8EOF - chains C and D of the 9 polymer chains in the assembly; structure by electron microscopy, 3.30 A resolution.

Chain C:
Name: DNA-directed RNA polymerase subunit beta
Organism: Mycobacterium tuberculosis H37Rv
Notes: EC 2.7.7.6
UniProtKB: P9WGY9 (RPOB_MYCTU); residues 1-1178 here = UniProt positions 1-1178
Sequence (1178 residues; row label = number of the first residue in the row):
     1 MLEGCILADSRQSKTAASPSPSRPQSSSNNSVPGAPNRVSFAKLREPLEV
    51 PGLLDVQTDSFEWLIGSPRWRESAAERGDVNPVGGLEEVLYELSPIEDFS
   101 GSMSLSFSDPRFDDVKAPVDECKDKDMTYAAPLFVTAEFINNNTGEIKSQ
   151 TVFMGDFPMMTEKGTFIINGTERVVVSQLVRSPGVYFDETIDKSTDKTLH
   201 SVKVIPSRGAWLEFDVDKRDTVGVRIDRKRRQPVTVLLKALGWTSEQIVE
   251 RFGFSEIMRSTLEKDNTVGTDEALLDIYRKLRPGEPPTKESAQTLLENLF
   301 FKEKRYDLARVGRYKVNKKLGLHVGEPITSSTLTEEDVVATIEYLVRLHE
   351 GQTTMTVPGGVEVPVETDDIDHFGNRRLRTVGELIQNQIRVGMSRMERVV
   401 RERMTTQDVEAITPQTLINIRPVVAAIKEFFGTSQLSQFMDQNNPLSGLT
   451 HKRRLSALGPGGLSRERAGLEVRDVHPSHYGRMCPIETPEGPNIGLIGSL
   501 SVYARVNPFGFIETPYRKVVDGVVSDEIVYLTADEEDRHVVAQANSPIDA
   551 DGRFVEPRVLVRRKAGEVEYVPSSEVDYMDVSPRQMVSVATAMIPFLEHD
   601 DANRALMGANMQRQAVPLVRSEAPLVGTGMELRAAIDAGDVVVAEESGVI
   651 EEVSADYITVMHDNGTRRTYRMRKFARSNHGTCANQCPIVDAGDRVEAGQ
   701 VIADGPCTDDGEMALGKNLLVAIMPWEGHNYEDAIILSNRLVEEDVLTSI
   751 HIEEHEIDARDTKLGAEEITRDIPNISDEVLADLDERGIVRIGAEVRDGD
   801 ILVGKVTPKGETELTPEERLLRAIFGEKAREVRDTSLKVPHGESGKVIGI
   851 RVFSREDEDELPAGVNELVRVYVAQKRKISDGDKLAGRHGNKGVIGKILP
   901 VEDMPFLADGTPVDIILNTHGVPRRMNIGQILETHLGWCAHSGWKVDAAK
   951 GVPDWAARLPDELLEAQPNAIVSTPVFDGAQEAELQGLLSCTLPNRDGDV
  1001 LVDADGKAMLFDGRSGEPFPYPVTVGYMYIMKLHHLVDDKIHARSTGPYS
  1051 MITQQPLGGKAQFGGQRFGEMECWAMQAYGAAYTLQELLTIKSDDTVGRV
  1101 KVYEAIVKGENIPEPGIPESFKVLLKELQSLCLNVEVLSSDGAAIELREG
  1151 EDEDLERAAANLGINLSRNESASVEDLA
Disordered / not traced: 1-29, 812-828, 1152-1178
UniProt features mapped onto this chain:
  - natural variant: V423 (V423A: In strain: vr1), L436 (L436P: In strain: vr2), S437 (S437T: In strain: vr3), Q438 to D441 (sequence variant, change not given here; In strain: RJ49), Q438 (Q438L: In strain: vr4), F439 (F439V: In strain: RJ37), M440 to N443 (deletion: In strain: RJ55), D441 (D441V: In strain: vr3), L449 to K452 (sequence variant, change not given here; In strain: RJ48), H451 (H451D: In strain: vr5; H451L: In strain: SP28; H451N: In strain: vr6; H451P: In strain: vr8; H451Q: In strain: vr1; H451R: In strain: vr7), S456 (S456L: In strain: vr11 and RJ37; S456Q: In strain: vr9; S456W: In strain: vr10), L458 (L458P: In strain: vr12 and SP22)
  - mutagenesis: E138 (E138R: Weakens interaction with TRCF and CarD), I147 (I147A: Weakens interaction with TRCF and CarD), K148 (K148A: Does not affect association with TRCF, but weakens interaction with CarD), S149 (S149A: Does not affect association with TRCF, but weakens interaction with CarD)

Chain D:
Name: DNA-directed RNA polymerase subunit beta'
Organism: Mycobacterium tuberculosis H37Rv
Notes: EC 2.7.7.6
UniProtKB: P9WGY7 (RPOC_MYCTU); residues 1-1316 here = UniProt positions 1-1316
Sequence (1316 residues; numbered 1 to 1316; the number before each row is that of its first residue):
     1 MLDVNFFDELRIGLATAEDIRQWSYGEVKKPETINYRTLKPEKDGLFCEK
    51 IFGPTRDWECYCGKYKRVRFKGIICERCGVEVTRAKVRRERMGHIELAAP
   101 VTHIWYFKGVPSRLGYLLDLAPKDLEKIIYFAAYVITSVDEEMRHNELST
   151 LEAEMAVERKAVEDQRDGELEARAQKLEADLAELEAEGAKADARRKVRDG
   201 GEREMRQIRDRAQRELDRLEDIWSTFTKLAPKQLIVDENLYRELVDRYGE
   251 YFTGAMGAESIQKLIENFDIDAEAESLRDVIRNGKGQKKLRALKRLKVVA
   301 AFQQSGNSPMGMVLDAVPVIPPELRPMVQLDGGRFATSDLNDLYRRVINR
   351 NNRLKRLIDLGAPEIIVNNEKRMLQESVDALFDNGRRGRPVTGPGNRPLK
   401 SLSDLLKGKQGRFRQNLLGKRVDYSGRSVIVVGPQLKLHQCGLPKLMALE
   451 LFKPFVMKRLVDLNHAQNIKSAKRMVERQRPQVWDVLEEVIAEHPVLLNR
   501 APTLHRLGIQAFEPMLVEGKAIQLHPLVCEAFNADFDGDQMAVHLPLSAE
   551 AQAEARILMLSSNNILSPASGRPLAMPRLDMVTGLYYLTTEVPGDTGEYQ
   601 PASGDHPETGVYSSPAEAIMAADRGVLSVRAKIKVRLTQLRPPVEIEAEL
   651 FGHSGWQPGDAWMAETTLGRVMFNELLPLGYPFVNKQMHKKVQAAIINDL
   701 AERYPMIVVAQTVDKLKDAGFYWATRSGVTVSMADVLVPPRKKEILDHYE
   751 ERADKVEKQFQRGALNHDERNEALVEIWKEATDEVGQALREHYPDDNPII
   801 TIVDSGATGNFTQTRTLAGMKGLVTNPKGEFIPRPVKSSFREGLTVLEYF
   851 INTHGARKGLADTALRTADSGYLTRRLVDVSQDVIVREHDCQTERGIVVE
   901 LAERAPDGTLIRDPYIETSAYARTLGTDAVDEAGNVIVERGQDLGDPEID
   951 ALLAAGITQVKVRSVLTCATSTGVCATCYGRSMATGKLVDIGEAVGIVAA
  1001 QSIGEPGTQLTMRTFHQGGVGEDITGGLPRVQELFEARVPRGKAPIADVT
  1051 GRVRLEDGERFYKITIVPDDGGEEVVYDKISKRQRLRVFKHEDGSERVLS
  1101 DGDHVEVGQQLMEGSADPHEVLRVQGPREVQIHLVREVQEVYRAQGVSIH
  1151 DKHIEVIVRQMLRRVTIIDSGSTEFLPGSLIDRAEFEAENRRVVAEGGEP
  1201 AAGRPVLMGITKASLATDSWLSAASFQETTRVLTDAAINCRSDKLNGLKE
  1251 NVIIGKLIPAGTGINRYRNIAVQPTEEARAAAYTIPSYEDQYYSPDFGAA
  1301 TGAAVPLDDYGYSDYR
Disordered / not traced: 1, 1014-1024, 1283-1316
Ion coordination: Zn2+ site 1: C60, C62, C75, C78; Mg2+: D535, D537, D539 (shared with 1 residue of chain R); Zn2+ site 2: C891, C968, C975, C978
UniProt features mapped onto this chain:
  - binding site (Zn(2+)): C60, C62, C75, C78, C891, C968, C975, C978
  - binding site (Mg(2+)): D535, D537, D539

Interface between chain C and chain D:
Contacting residue pairs (240):
  L470(C) - L865(D)  hydrophobic
  R473(C) - R857(D)
  D474(C) - K858(D)
  V475(C) - P827(D)
  V475(C) - H854(D)  hydrogen bond (backbone-side chain)
  V475(C) - R857(D)
  H476(C) - F850(D)
  Y480(C) - V846(D)
  Y480(C) - F850(D)  hydrophobic
  P485(C) - R857(D)
  I486(C) - Y849(D)  hydrophobic
  G495(C) - R857(D)
  Q543(C) - T845(D)
  Q543(C) - V846(D)
  Q543(C) - L847(D)
  N545(C) - T845(D)
  N545(C) - V846(D)
  R562(C) - L847(D)
  Y570(C) - R834(D)
  P583(C) - V846(D)
  M586(C) - V846(D)
  M586(C) - F850(D)  hydrophobic
  L597(C) - Y849(D)
  E598(C) - F840(D)
  E598(C) - G843(D)
  E598(C) - L844(D)  hydrogen bond (backbone-backbone)
  H599(C) - F840(D)
  H599(C) - R841(D)
  H599(C) - E842(D)
  H599(C) - G843(D)
  D600(C) - F840(D)
  D600(C) - Y849(D)  hydrogen bond (backbone-side chain)
  D601(C) - F840(D)
  D601(C) - Y849(D)
  A602(C) - A856(D)  hydrophobic
  N603(C) - L860(D)
  A605(C) - Y849(D)
  I723(C) - T730(D)  hydrogen bond (backbone-side chain)
  P725(C) - D580(D)
  P725(C) - A724(D)
  P725(C) - T725(D)
  W726(C) - T725(D)
  E727(C) - T725(D)
  E727(C) - R726(D)  salt bridge
  G728(C) - P434(D)
  G728(C) - F721(D)
  H729(C) - V432(D)
  H729(C) - P434(D)
  Y731(C) - F536(D)
  Y731(C) - R578(D)
  Y731(C) - L579(D)  hydrophobic
  Y731(C) - D580(D)
  Y731(C) - F721(D)  hydrophobic
  E732(C) - D535(D)
  E732(C) - F536(D)  hydrogen bond (backbone-backbone)
  E732(C) - R578(D)  salt bridge
  E732(C) - L579(D)
  D733(C) - F536(D)
  R760(C) - G332(D)
  K884(C) - D537(D)
  K892(C) - D537(D)  salt bridge
  V894(C) - F536(D)  hydrogen bond (backbone-backbone)
  V894(C) - G538(D)
  I895(C) - V431(D)
  G896(C) - V431(D)
  N918(C) - D580(D)  hydrogen bond
  T919(C) - V729(D)
  T919(C) - V731(D)
  H920(C) - L579(D)
  H920(C) - T583(D)  hydrogen bond
  R924(C) - Q813(D)
  M926(C) - Q813(D)
  M926(C) - F840(D)  hydrophobic
  I931(C) - V731(D)
  I931(C) - S732(D)
  H935(C) - M733(D)
  F977(C) - T845(D)
  F977(C) - Y849(D)  hydrophobic
  E982(C) - M733(D)
  E982(C) - R841(D)
  Q986(C) - M733(D)
  K1007(C) - T730(D)
  K1007(C) - S732(D)  hydrogen bond
  K1007(C) - D735(D)  salt bridge
  D1012(C) - R726(D)  salt bridge
  P1020(C) - R726(D)
  Y1021(C) - Y587(D)
  Y1021(C) - S727(D)
  Y1021(C) - G728(D)
  T1024(C) - T730(D)  hydrogen bond
  T1024(C) - V731(D)  hydrogen bond (side chain-backbone)
  V1037(C) - K520(D)
  D1038(C) - K520(D)  salt bridge
  K1040(C) - R427(D)
  K1040(C) - V429(D)
  K1040(C) - Q540(D)
  I1041(C) - R427(D)
  I1041(C) - K520(D)
  H1042(C) - G426(D)
  H1042(C) - R427(D)  hydrogen bond (backbone-backbone)
  H1042(C) - M447(D)
  A1043(C) - S425(D)
  A1043(C) - M447(D)  hydrophobic
  A1043(C) - E450(D)
  A1043(C) - L451(D)  hydrophobic
  R1044(C) - D423(D)  salt bridge
  R1044(C) - Y424(D)  hydrogen bond (backbone-backbone)
  R1044(C) - S425(D)  hydrogen bond (backbone-backbone)
  R1044(C) - E450(D)
  S1045(C) - D423(D)
  S1045(C) - Y424(D)
  S1045(C) - E450(D)
  Y1049(C) - D423(D)  hydrogen bond
  M1051(C) - R89(D)  hydrogen bond (backbone-side chain)
  I1052(C) - R89(D)  hydrogen bond (backbone-side chain)
  T1053(C) - R412(D)
  Q1055(C) - N416(D)  hydrogen bond (side chain-backbone)
  Q1055(C) - K420(D)
  Q1055(C) - R421(D)
  P1056(C) - R421(D)
  P1056(C) - D423(D)
  L1057(C) - R421(D)
  G1058(C) - R421(D)
  F1063(C) - E450(D)
  G1065(C) - R421(D)  hydrogen bond (backbone-side chain)
  G1065(C) - V422(D)
  Q1066(C) - R421(D)
  Q1066(C) - V422(D)  hydrogen bond (backbone-backbone)
  Q1066(C) - S425(D)
  Q1066(C) - G426(D)
  Q1066(C) - R427(D)
  R1067(C) - Q415(D)  hydrogen bond (side chain-backbone)
  R1067(C) - G419(D)  hydrogen bond (side chain-backbone)
  R1067(C) - K420(D)
  R1067(C) - R421(D)
  F1068(C) - G419(D)
  F1068(C) - K420(D)  hydrogen bond (backbone-backbone)
  E1070(C) - L418(D)
  M1071(C) - T503(D)
  E1072(C) - N499(D)
  E1072(C) - T503(D)  hydrogen bond
  E1072(C) - I509(D)
  C1073(C) - L418(D)
  W1074(C) - R875(D)
  W1074(C) - V878(D)
  W1074(C) - Q1001(D)
  M1076(C) - M559(D)  hydrophobic
  Q1077(C) - Q882(D)
  Q1077(C) - A994(D)
  Q1077(C) - I997(D)
  Q1077(C) - L1248(D)
  Q1077(C) - V1252(D)
  A1078(C) - R506(D)
  A1078(C) - Q1001(D)
  Y1079(C) - R506(D)
  Y1079(C) - L507(D)
  Y1079(C) - I509(D)  hydrogen bond (side chain-backbone)
  Y1079(C) - L558(D)
  Y1079(C) - M559(D)  hydrophobic
  Y1079(C) - N564(D)  hydrogen bond
  G1080(C) - G1261(D)
  G1080(C) - T1262(D)  hydrogen bond (backbone-side chain)
  A1081(C) - E554(D)
  A1082(C) - E554(D)
  A1082(C) - L1257(D)
  A1082(C) - I1258(D)  hydrophobic
  A1082(C) - T1262(D)
  A1082(C) - G1263(D)
  Y1083(C) - E550(D)
  Y1083(C) - E554(D)  hydrogen bond (backbone-side chain)
  Y1083(C) - R1268(D)
  T1084(C) - E554(D)  hydrogen bond
  E1087(C) - P546(D)
  E1087(C) - L547(D)  hydrogen bond (side chain-backbone)
  E1087(C) - S548(D)  hydrogen bond
  E1087(C) - A551(D)
  L1088(C) - V422(D)
  L1089(C) - K420(D)
  L1089(C) - V1252(D)  hydrophobic
  K1092(C) - V422(D)
  K1092(C) - D423(D)  hydrogen bond (backbone-backbone)
  K1092(C) - Y424(D)
  K1092(C) - L545(D)  hydrogen bond (side chain-backbone)
  S1093(C) - K420(D)
  S1093(C) - R421(D)  hydrogen bond (side chain-backbone)
  D1094(C) - K420(D)
  Y1103(C) - M457(D)
  I1106(C) - P454(D)  hydrophobic
  I1106(C) - K458(D)
  V1107(C) - K458(D)
  V1107(C) - I469(D)  hydrophobic
  G1109(C) - K458(D)
  G1116(C) - V4(D)
  I1117(C) - F7(D)  hydrophobic
  I1117(C) - I1254(D)
  P1118(C) - I1254(D)
  E1119(C) - R89(D)  salt bridge
  S1120(C) - N416(D)
  S1120(C) - L417(D)
  F1121(C) - L10(D)  hydrophobic
  F1121(C) - I1254(D)  hydrophobic
  L1124(C) - F413(D)  hydrophobic
  L1124(C) - L417(D)  hydrophobic
  K1126(C) - E90(D)
  E1127(C) - L402(D)
  E1127(C) - L405(D)
  L1128(C) - L406(D)  hydrophobic
  L1128(C) - L1233(D)  hydrophobic
  Q1129(C) - W23(D)
  S1130(C) - I320(D)
  S1130(C) - L402(D)
  L1131(C) - H103(D)  hydrogen bond (backbone-side chain)
  L1131(C) - L406(D)  hydrophobic
  C1132(C) - A15(D)
  C1132(C) - L314(D)  hydrophobic
  C1132(C) - P318(D)
  C1132(C) - F382(D)  hydrophobic
  L1133(C) - G13(D)
  L1133(C) - W23(D)
  L1133(C) - A1237(D)  hydrophobic
  N1134(C) - R11(D)
  N1134(C) - I12(D)
  N1134(C) - G13(D)  hydrogen bond (backbone-backbone)
  N1134(C) - L14(D)
  N1134(C) - D19(D)
  N1134(C) - W23(D)
  V1135(C) - L10(D)  hydrophobic
  V1135(C) - R11(D)
  E1136(C) - L10(D)
  E1136(C) - R11(D)  salt bridge
  V1137(C) - F7(D)  hydrophobic
  V1137(C) - E9(D)
  V1137(C) - L10(D)  hydrophobic
  L1138(C) - D8(D)  hydrogen bond (backbone-backbone)
  L1138(C) - E9(D)  hydrogen bond (backbone-backbone)
  L1138(C) - R11(D)
  I1145(C) - F7(D)  hydrophobic
  L1147(C) - L2(D)  hydrophobic
  L1147(C) - F7(D)  hydrophobic
  R1148(C) - E90(D)
Interface residues without a listed pair, chain C (157 interface residues in all): D196, P477, T488, I494, A544, R558, L560, E567, V568, M724, A734, D798, G882, G893, I928, L932, L985, D1005, F1019, P1022, V1023, T1046, Q1054, G1069, A1075, L1085, Q1086, T1090, V1102, I1112, E1114, K1122, V1123, S1139, S1140, E1149
Interface residues without a listed pair, chain D (168 interface residues in all): D3, N5, F6, I20, Y25, M92, W105, Y106, P321, L324, P326, D331, R414, S428, I430, Q435, P444, F455, K473, R478, L497, L504, H505, Q510, P526, A542, H544, M581, E750, R770, I802, T808, T816, L817, I851, N852, T853, V998, R1083, W1220, I1253, G1255, K1256, A1260

In short:
157 residues of chain C and 168 residues of chain D are in contact; the contacts include 38 hydrogen bonds and
9 salt bridges. Polar contacts include E727(C)-R726(D), E732(C)-R578(D) and K892(C)-D537(D).
Chain C is DNA-directed RNA polymerase subunit beta and chain D is DNA-directed RNA polymerase subunit beta',
both from Mycobacterium tuberculosis H37Rv; the structure, Mycobacterium tuberculosis transcription elongation
complex with Bacillus subtilis NusG (EC_PG), was determined by electron microscopy (same publication as 8EHQ,
8EJ3, 8EOE, 8EOS, 8EOT and 8EXY).
